Entry 4M5Z (X-ray diffraction, 2.25 A resolution); this record covers chains H and L of the 3 polymer chains in the assembly.

Chain H:
Name: Fab 5J8 heavy chain
From: Homo sapiens
Notes: antibody fragment or engineered binder
Amino-acid sequence (233 residues; numbered 1 to 222 plus 11 insertion-coded residues; the number before each row is that of its first residue; a row labelled like 82A-82C holds insertion residues (82A, then the next letters in order)):
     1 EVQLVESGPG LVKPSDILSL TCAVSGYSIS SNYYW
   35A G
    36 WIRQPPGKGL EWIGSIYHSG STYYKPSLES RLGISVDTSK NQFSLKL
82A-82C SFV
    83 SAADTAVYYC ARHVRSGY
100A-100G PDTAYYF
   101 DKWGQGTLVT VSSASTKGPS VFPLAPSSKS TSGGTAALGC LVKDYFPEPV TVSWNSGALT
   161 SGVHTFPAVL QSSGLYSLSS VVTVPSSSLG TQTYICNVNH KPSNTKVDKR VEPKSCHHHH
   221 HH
Not modelled in the structure: 128-133, 216-222
Cystine bridges: Cys-22/Cys-92, Cys-140/Cys-196

Chain L:
Name: Fab 5J8 light chain
From: Homo sapiens
Notes: antibody fragment or engineered binder
Amino-acid sequence (214 residues; row label = number of the first residue in the row; note: 1 number in that range is skipped by the numbering (no residue carries it; nothing is unmodelled there); a row labelled like 95A-95B holds insertion residues (95A, then the next letters in order)):
     1 SYVLTQPPS
    11 VSVAPGETAR ISCGGNNIGT KVLHWYQQTP GQAPVLVVYD DSDRPSGIPE RFSGSNSGNT
    71 ATLTISRVEV GDEADYYCQV WDIST
95A-95B DQ
    96 AVFGGGTKLT V
  106A L
   107 GQPKAAPSVT LFPPSSEELQ ANKATLVCLI SDFYPGAVTV AWKADSSPVK AGVETTTPSK
   167 QSNNKYAASS YLSLTPEQWK SHRSYSCQVT HEGSTVEKTV APTECS
Not modelled in the structure: 211-212
Cystine bridges: Cys-23/Cys-88, Cys-134/Cys-193

Chain H / chain L interface:
Contacting residue pairs - 79 pairs, chain H then chain L:
  Ile-37(H) with Phe-98(L), hydrophobic
  Gln-39(H) with Gln-38(L), hydrogen bond; Tyr-87(L), hydrogen bond
  Lys-43(H) with Tyr-87(L)
  Gly-44(H) with Tyr-87(L)
  Leu-45(H) with Pro-44(L), hydrophobic; Tyr-87(L); Phe-98(L)
  Trp-47(H) with Trp-91(L), hydrophobic; Gln-95B(L); Ala-96(L); Phe-98(L)
  Tyr-58(H) with Trp-91(L), hydrophobic; Asp-95A(L)
  Tyr-59(H) with Asp-95A(L)
  Lys-60(H) with Gln-95B(L)
  Pro-61(H) with Thr-95(L); Gln-95B(L)
  Tyr-91(H) with Gln-38(L), hydrogen bond; Gln-42(L); Ala-43(L), hydrophobic; Pro-44(L)
  Ser-98(H) with Val-32(L); Asp-50(L), hydrogen bond
  Gly-99(H) with Asp-50(L), hydrogen bond (backbone-side chain)
  Tyr-100(H) with Val-32(L), hydrophobic; Asp-50(L); Asp-51(L)
  Thr-100C(H) with Trp-91(L); Ile-93(L)
  Ala-100D(H) with Val-32(L), hydrophobic; Trp-91(L), hydrophobic
  Tyr-100E(H) with His-34(L); Gln-89(L), hydrogen bond (backbone-side chain); Trp-91(L), hydrophobic
  Tyr-100F(H) with His-34(L); Tyr-36(L); Leu-46(L), hydrophobic; Tyr-49(L); Gln-89(L)
  Phe-100G(H) with Tyr-36(L), hydrogen bond (backbone-side chain); Leu-46(L); Gln-89(L); Ala-96(L), hydrophobic; Phe-98(L), hydrophobic
  Asp-101(H) with Leu-46(L)
  Trp-103(H) with Tyr-36(L), hydrophobic; Pro-44(L)
  Gly-104(H) with Ala-43(L)
  Phe-122(H) with Ser-121(L); Glu-123(L); Glu-124(L)
  Pro-123(H) with Ser-121(L); Glu-123(L)
  Leu-124(H) with Phe-118(L), hydrophobic
  Ala-125(H) with Phe-118(L)
  Ala-137(H) with Phe-118(L)
  Leu-141(H) with Tyr-177(L), hydrophobic
  Lys-143(H) with Glu-124(L), salt bridge; Lys-129(L); Thr-131(L)
  His-164(H) with Ser-137(L); Gln-167(L)
  Phe-166(H) with Leu-135(L), hydrophobic; Ile-136(L); Ala-174(L)
  Pro-167(H) with Ser-165(L); Ser-175(L)
  Ala-168(H) with Thr-162(L)
  Val-169(H) with Thr-162(L); Tyr-177(L), hydrophobic
  Gln-171(H) with Glu-160(L)
  Ser-172(H) with Glu-160(L), hydrogen bond (backbone-side chain)
  Leu-178(H) with Tyr-177(L)
  Ser-179(H) with Val-133(L); Tyr-177(L), hydrogen bond
  Val-181(H) with Phe-118(L), hydrophobic
  Lys-214(H) with Pro-120(L); Thr-209(L)
Other interface residues (no listed pair), chain H (48 interface residues in all): Glu-46, Ser-50, Asp-100B, Gln-105, Leu-138, Gly-139, Leu-170, Ser-177
Other interface residues (no listed pair), chain L (43 interface residues in all): Thr-116, Pro-119, Thr-161, Ala-173

Overview:
48 residues of chain H and 43 residues of chain L are in contact, with 9 hydrogen bonds and 1 salt bridge.
Polar pairs include Lys-143(H)/Glu-124(L), Gln-39(H)/Gln-38(L) and Gln-39(H)/Tyr-87(L).
Chain H is Fab 5J8 heavy chain and chain L is Fab 5J8 light chain, both from Homo sapiens; the structure,
Crystal structure of broadly neutralizing antibody 5J8 bound to 2009 pandemic influenza hemagglutinin, HA1
subunit, was determined by X-ray diffraction (same publication as 4M4Y and 4M5Y).
